Entry 6B9G (X-ray diffraction, 3.00 A resolution); this record covers chain B.

Chain B:
Molecule: Atlastin-1
Organism: Homo sapiens
Notes: EC 3.6.5.-
Reference sequence: Q8WXF7 (ATLA1_HUMAN); residues 1-339 here = UniProt positions 1-339
Chain sequence (340 residues; row label = number of the first residue in the row; numbering starts at 0):
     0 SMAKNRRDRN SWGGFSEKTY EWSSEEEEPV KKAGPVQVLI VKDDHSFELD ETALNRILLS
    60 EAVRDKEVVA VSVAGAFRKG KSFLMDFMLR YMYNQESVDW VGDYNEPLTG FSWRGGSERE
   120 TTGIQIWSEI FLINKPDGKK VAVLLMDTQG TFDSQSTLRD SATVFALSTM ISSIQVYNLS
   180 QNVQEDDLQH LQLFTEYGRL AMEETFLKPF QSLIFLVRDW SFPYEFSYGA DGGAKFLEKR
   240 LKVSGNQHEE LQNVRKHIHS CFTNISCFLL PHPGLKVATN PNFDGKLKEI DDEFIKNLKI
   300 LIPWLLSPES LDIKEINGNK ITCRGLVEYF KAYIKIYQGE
Disordered / not traced: 0-30, 115-117, 339
Sequence notes: expression tag (0)
Ion coordination: Mg2+ near Asp-146 (its only coordinating residue here)
Ligand contacts: GDP (guanosine-5'-diphosphate): Ala-75, Phe-76, Arg-77, Lys-78, Gly-79, Lys-80, Ser-81, Phe-82, Arg-113, Gln-148, Arg-217, Asp-218, His-271, Pro-272, Val-276, Ala-277, Asn-279, Pro-280, Asn-281, Phe-282, Phe-293
Reported in the primary citation:
  - disease-associated variants - F151S (Tm change 5.2 degC): increased stability in response to GTP

In short:
Chain B binds GDP. From the paper: F151S increases stability in response to GTP.
Chain B is Atlastin-1 (Homo sapiens); the structure, human ATL1 GTPase domain bound to GDP, was determined by
X-ray diffraction together with 6B9D, 6B9E and 6B9F from the same study.
